7GWV - chains A and D; structure by X-ray diffraction, 1.70 A resolution.

# Chain A
Molecule: B-cell lymphoma 6 protein
From: Homo sapiens
UniProt: P41182 (BCL6_HUMAN); residues 5-129 here = UniProt positions 5-129
Chain sequence (128 residues; numbered 2 to 129; the number before each row is that of its first residue):
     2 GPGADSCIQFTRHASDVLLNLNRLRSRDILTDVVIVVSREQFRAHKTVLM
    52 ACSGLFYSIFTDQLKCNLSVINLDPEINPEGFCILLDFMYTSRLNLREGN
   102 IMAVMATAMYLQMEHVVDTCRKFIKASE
Not modelled in the structure: 2-5
Construct notes: expression tag (2-4)
Residues lining bound ligands: A1AB9 (4-chloro-6-[(2-oxo-2,3-dihydro-1H-indol-5-yl)amino]pyrimidine-5-carbonitrile): Asn-21, Arg-24, Leu-25, Arg-28, Met-51, Ala-52, Cys-53, Ser-54, Gly-55, Tyr-58, Gln-113, Met-114, Glu-115

# Chain D
Molecule: WVIP tetrapeptide
Chain sequence (6 residues; each row starts with the number of its first residue; numbering starts at 0):
     0 XWVIPA
Modified / non-standard residues: ACE (acetyl group) at position 0

# How chain A and chain D interact
Contacting residue pairs - 11 pairs, chain A then chain D:
  Cys-8(A) / Pro-4(D)
  Ile-9(A) / Trp-1(D)  hydrophobic
  Ile-9(A) / Val-2(D)
  Gln-10(A) / ACE_0(D)
  Gln-10(A) / Trp-1(D)
  Gln-10(A) / Val-2(D)  hydrogen bond (backbone-backbone)
  Gln-10(A) / Pro-4(D)
  Phe-11(A) / ACE_0(D)
  Phe-11(A) / Trp-1(D)
  Thr-12(A) / ACE_0(D)  hydrogen bond (backbone-backbone)
  Thr-12(A) / Val-2(D)
Other interface residues (no listed pair), chain D (5 interface residues in all): Ile-3

# In short
The chain A/chain D interface involves 5 residues from each chain, with 2 hydrogen bonds. The backbones
hydrogen-bond at Gln-10(A)/Val-2(D) and Thr-12(A)/ACE_0(D). Chain A binds compound A1AB9.
Chain A is B-cell lymphoma 6 protein (Homo sapiens) and chain D is WVIP tetrapeptide; the structure, Crystal
Structure of B-cell lymphoma 6 protein BTB domain in complex with ligand 7 at 1.45 ..., was determined by
X-ray diffraction together with 7GUD, 7GUE, 7GUF, 7GUG, 7GUH, 7GUI and 126 further entries from the same
study.
